PDB entry 6X4Y | electron microscopy, 3.60 A resolution | chains I and R of the 9 polymer chains in the assembly

# Chain I
Molecule: DNA-directed RNA polymerase subunit beta
From: Escherichia coli
Notes: EC 2.7.7.6
UniProt: P0A8V4 (RPOB_ECO57); numbering as in UniProt (aligned over 1-1342)
Chain sequence (1342 residues; numbered 1 to 1342; the number before each row is that of its first residue):
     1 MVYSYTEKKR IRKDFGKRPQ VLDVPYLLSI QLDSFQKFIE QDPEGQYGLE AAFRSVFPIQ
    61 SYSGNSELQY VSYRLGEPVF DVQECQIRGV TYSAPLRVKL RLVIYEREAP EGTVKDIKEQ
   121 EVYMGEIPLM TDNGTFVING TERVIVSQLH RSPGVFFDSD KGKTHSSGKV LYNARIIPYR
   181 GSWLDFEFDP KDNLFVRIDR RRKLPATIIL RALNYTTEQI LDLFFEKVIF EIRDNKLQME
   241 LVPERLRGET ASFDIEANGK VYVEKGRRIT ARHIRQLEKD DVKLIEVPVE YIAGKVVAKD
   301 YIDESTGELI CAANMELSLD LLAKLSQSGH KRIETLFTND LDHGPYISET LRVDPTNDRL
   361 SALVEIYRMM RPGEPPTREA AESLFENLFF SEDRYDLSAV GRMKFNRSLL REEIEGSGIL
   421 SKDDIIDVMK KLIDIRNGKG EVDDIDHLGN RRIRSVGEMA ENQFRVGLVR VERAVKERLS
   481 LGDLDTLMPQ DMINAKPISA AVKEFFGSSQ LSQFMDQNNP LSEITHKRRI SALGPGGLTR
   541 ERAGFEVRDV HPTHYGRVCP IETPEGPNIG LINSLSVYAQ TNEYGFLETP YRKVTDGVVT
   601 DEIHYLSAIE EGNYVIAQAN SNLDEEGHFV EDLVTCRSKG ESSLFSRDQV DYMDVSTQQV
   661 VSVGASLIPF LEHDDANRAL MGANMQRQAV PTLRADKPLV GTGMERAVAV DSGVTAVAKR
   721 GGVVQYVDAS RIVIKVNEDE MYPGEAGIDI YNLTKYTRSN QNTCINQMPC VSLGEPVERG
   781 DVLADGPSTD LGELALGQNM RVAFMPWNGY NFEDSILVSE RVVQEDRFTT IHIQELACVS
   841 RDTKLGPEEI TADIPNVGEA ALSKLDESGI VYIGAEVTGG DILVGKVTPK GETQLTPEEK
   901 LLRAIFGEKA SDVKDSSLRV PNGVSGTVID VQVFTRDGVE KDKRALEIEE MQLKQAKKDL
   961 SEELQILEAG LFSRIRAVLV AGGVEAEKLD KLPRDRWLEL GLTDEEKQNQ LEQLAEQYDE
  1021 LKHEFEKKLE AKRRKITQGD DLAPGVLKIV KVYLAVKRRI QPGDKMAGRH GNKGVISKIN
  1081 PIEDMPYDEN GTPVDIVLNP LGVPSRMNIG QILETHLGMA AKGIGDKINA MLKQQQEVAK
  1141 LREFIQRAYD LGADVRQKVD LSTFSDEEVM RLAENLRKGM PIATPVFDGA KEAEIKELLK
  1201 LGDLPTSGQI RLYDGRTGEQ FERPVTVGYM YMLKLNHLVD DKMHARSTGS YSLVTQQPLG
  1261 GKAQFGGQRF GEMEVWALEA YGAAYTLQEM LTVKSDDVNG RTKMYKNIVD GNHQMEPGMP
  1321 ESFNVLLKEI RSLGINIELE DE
Not modelled in the structure: 1, 891-914, 1342
Swiss-Prot annotation at these positions:
  - modified residue (N6-acetyllysine): Lys1022, Lys1200

# Chain R
Molecule: 21-nt RNA strand
Sequence (21 nucleotides; numbered 1 to 21; the number before each row is that of its first residue):
     1 GCAUUCAAAG CGGAGAGGUA C
Not modelled in the structure: 1-10, 21
Bound ions: Mg2+: A20 (shared with 2 residues of chain J)

# How chain I and chain R interact
Pairs across the interface - 21 pairs, chain I then chain R:
  Gln510(I) with G15(R), sugar contact; A16(R), sugar contact
  Gln513(I) with A16(R), hydrogen bond to the sugar; G17(R), phosphate contact
  Asp516(I) with G17(R), sugar contact
  Leu533(I) with G17(R), phosphate contact
  Arg540(I) with A16(R), salt bridge to the phosphate; G17(R), salt bridge to the phosphate
  Pro564(I) with G18(R), phosphate contact
  Glu565(I) with A20(R), phosphate contact
  Asn568(I) with G18(R), phosphate contact
  Arg687(I) with G18(R), salt bridge to the phosphate
  Gln688(I) with G18(R), phosphate contact; U19(R), hydrogen bond to the phosphate
  Lys1065(I) with U19(R), hydrogen bond to the phosphate; A20(R), salt bridge to the phosphate
  Lys1073(I) with A20(R), salt bridge to the phosphate
  His1237(I) with G18(R), sugar contact; U19(R), sugar contact
  Leu1253(I) with C11(R), base contact
  Leu1259(I) with C11(R), sugar contact
Interface residues without a listed pair, chain I (21 interface residues in all): Ser509, Arg529, Ile572, Tyr1251, Ser1252, Gln1264

# Summary
The interface between chain I and chain R involves 21 residues on one side and 7 on the other, with 3 hydrogen
bonds and 5 salt bridges. Polar pairs include Gln513(I)-A16(R), Gln688(I)-U19(R) and Lys1065(I)-U19(R).
Chain I is DNA-directed RNA polymerase subunit beta (Escherichia coli) and chain R is a 21-nt RNA strand; the
structure, Mfd-bound E.coli RNA polymerase elongation complex - IV state, was determined by electron
microscopy, deposited together with 6X26, 6X2F, 6X2N, 6X43, 6X4W and 6X50.
